Entry 7NJN (electron microscopy, 2.64 A resolution); this record covers chains A and E of the 20 polymer chains in the assembly.

Chain A:
Molecule: ATP synthase subunit alpha
Source organism: Mycolicibacterium smegmatis MC2 155
Notes: EC 7.1.2.2
UniProtKB: A0R202 (ATPA_MYCS2); residues 1-548 here = UniProt positions 1-548
Sequence (548 residues; each row starts with the number of its first residue):
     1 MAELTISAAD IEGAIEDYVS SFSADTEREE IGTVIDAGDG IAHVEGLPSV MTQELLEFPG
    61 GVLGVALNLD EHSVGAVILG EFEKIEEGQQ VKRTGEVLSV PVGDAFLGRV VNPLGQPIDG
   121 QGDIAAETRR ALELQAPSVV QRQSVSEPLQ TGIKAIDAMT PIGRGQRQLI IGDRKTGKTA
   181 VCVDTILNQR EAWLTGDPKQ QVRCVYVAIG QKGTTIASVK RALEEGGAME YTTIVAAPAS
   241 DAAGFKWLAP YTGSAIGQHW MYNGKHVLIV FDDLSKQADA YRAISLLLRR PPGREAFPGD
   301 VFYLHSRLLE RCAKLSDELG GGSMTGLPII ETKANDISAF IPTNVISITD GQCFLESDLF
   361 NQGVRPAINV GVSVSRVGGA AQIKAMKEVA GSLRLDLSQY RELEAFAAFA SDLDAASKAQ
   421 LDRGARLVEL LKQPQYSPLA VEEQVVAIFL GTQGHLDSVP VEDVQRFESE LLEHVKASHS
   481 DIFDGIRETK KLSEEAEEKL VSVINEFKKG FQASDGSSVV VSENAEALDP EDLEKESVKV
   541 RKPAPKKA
Disordered / not traced: 1-8, 23-27, 407-411, 522-548
Metal / ion sites: Mg2+: T179 (together with ATP)
Ligand contacts: ATP (adenosine-5'-triphosphate): D173, R174, K175, T176, G177, K178, T179, A180, E331, F360, R365, P366, Q433, P434, Q435
UniProt features mapped onto this chain:
  - binding site (ATP): G172 to T179
  - site: S373 (Required for activity)

Chain E:
Molecule: ATP synthase subunit beta
Source organism: Mycolicibacterium smegmatis MC2 155
Notes: EC 7.1.2.2
UniProtKB: A0R200 (ATPB_MYCS2); numbering as in UniProt (aligned over 1-475)
Sequence (475 residues; each row starts with the number of its first residue):
     1 MTATAEKTAG RVVRITGPVV DVEFPRGSVP ELFNALHAEI TFGALAKTLT LEVAQHLGDS
    61 LVRCISMQPT DGLVRGVEVT DTGASISVPV GDGVKGHVFN ALGDCLDDPG YGKDFEHWSI
   121 HRKPPAFSDL EPRTEMLETG LKVVDLLTPY VRGGKIALFG GAGVGKTVLI QEMINRIARN
   181 FGGTSVFAGV GERTREGNDL WVELADANVL KDTALVFGQM DEPPGTRMRV ALSALTMAEF
   241 FRDEQGQDVL LFIDNIFRFT QAGSEVSTLL GRMPSAVGYQ PTLADEMGEL QERITSTRGR
   301 SITSMQAVYV PADDYTDPAP ATTFAHLDAT TELSRAVFSK GIFPAVDPLA SSSTILDPAI
   361 VGDEHYRVAQ EVIRILQRYK DLQDIIAILG IDELSEEDKQ LVNRARRIER FLSQNMMAAE
   421 QFTGQPGSTV PLKETIEAFD KLTKGEFDHL PEQAFFLIGG LDDLAKKAES LGAKL
Disordered / not traced: 1-7, 472-475
Ligand contacts: ADP (adenosine-5'-diphosphate): G161, A162, G163, V164, G165, K166, T167, V168, F338, F343, M416, A419, F422

Interface between chain A and chain E:
Pairs across the interface (92):
  G46(A) with R75(E), hydrogen bond (backbone-side chain)
  L47(A) with R75(E), hydrogen bond (backbone-side chain)
  P48(A) with R75(E)
  S49(A) with V74(E)
  V50(A) with V74(E); R75(E)
  M51(A) with F42(E), hydrophobic; G72(E); L73(E); V74(E), hydrophobic
  T52(A) with I15(E); T70(E), hydrogen bond (side chain-backbone); D71(E); G72(E), hydrogen bond (backbone-backbone); L73(E), hydrogen bond (side chain-backbone)
  Q53(A) with D71(E)
  L67(A) with I15(E)
  N68(A) with I15(E); T16(E)
  L69(A) with V13(E); R14(E); I15(E), hydrogen bond (backbone-backbone); R75(E)
  D70(A) with V13(E); R14(E); R75(E), hydrogen bond (backbone-side chain)
  E71(A) with V13(E); R14(E), salt bridge
  S73(A) with R75(E)
  V74(A) with R75(E)
  G95(A) with F42(E)
  E96(A) with F42(E)
  V97(A) with F42(E), hydrophobic; L45(E), hydrophobic
  E133(A) with L45(E); D71(E)
  L134(A) with A44(E)
  A136(A) with D221(E)
  S138(A) with T194(E)
  V139(A) with T194(E); G197(E); N198(E), hydrogen bond (backbone-side chain)
  V140(A) with L106(E); W201(E), hydrophobic
  R142(A) with T194(E); N198(E), hydrogen bond (backbone-side chain)
  S144(A) with D199(E)
  V145(A) with R195(E)
  R167(A) with R193(E)
  R290(A) with T16(E); G17(E)
  P291(A) with T268(E); L269(E); G271(E)
  P292(A) with T268(E)
  G293(A) with T268(E)
  G299(A) with E265(E); T268(E); L269(E)
  F302(A) with R227(E); E265(E)
  Y303(A) with P69(E); D221(E); E222(E); P223(E)
  S306(A) with M220(E), hydrogen bond (side chain-backbone); D221(E)
  E310(A) with T194(E), hydrogen bond; D221(E)
  S338(A) with A312(E)
  F340(A) with Q261(E)
  T343(A) with Y309(E)
  S347(A) with R193(E), hydrogen bond (backbone-side chain); M220(E)
  I348(A) with R193(E), hydrogen bond (backbone-side chain); M220(E), hydrophobic
  T349(A) with R193(E), hydrogen bond (backbone-side chain)
  D350(A) with R193(E); R195(E), salt bridge; E196(E)
  R376(A) with R193(E); E196(E), salt bridge
  V377(A) with R195(E)
  R394(A) with R335(E)
  L403(A) with I388(E), hydrophobic
  F406(A) with I388(E), hydrophobic
  L413(A) with I388(E), hydrophobic
  D414(A) with I388(E); L389(E); G390(E), hydrogen bond (side chain-backbone)
  S417(A) with A387(E), hydrogen bond (side chain-backbone); I388(E), hydrogen bond (side chain-backbone)
Interface residues without a listed pair, chain A (59 interface residues in all): P137, Q143, P298, D300, R307, V374, D412
Interface residues without a listed pair, chain E (49 interface residues in all): D107, A162, E192, F217, Q219, P224, R258, P274

In short:
59 residues of chain A face 49 of chain E across their interface, with 17 hydrogen bonds and 3 salt bridges.
Polar contacts include E71(A)-R14(E), D350(A)-R195(E) and R376(A)-E196(E). Chain A binds ATP. Chain E binds
ADP.
Here chain A is ATP synthase subunit alpha and chain E is ATP synthase subunit beta, both from
Mycolicibacterium smegmatis MC2 155. Entry 7NJN (Mycobacterium smegmatis ATP synthase state 1d) was determined
by electron microscopy together with 7NJK, 7NJL, 7NJM, 7NJO, 7NJP, 7NJQ and 20 further entries from the same
study.
